9E1Q - chains A and I of the 11 polymer chains in the assembly; structure by electron microscopy, 3.10 A resolution.

Chain A:
Name: Histone H3.2
Source organism: Xenopus laevis
Reference sequence: P84233 (H32_XENLA); residues 0-135 here correspond to UniProt positions 1-136 (UniProt number = residue number + 1)
Chain sequence (136 residues; numbered 0 to 135; the number before each row is that of its first residue; numbering starts at 0):
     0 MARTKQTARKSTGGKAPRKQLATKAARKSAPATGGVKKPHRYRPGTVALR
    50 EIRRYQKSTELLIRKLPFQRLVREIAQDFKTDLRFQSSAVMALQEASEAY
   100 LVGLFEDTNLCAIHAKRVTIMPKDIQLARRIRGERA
Disordered / not traced: 0-36, 134-135
Curated features (UniProtKB/Swiss-Prot):
  - modified residue: Arg2 (Asymmetric dimethylarginine), Thr3 (Phosphothreonine), Lys4 (Allysine), Gln5 (5-glutamyl dopamine), Thr6 (Phosphothreonine), Arg8 (Citrulline), Lys9 (N6,N6,N6-trimethyllysine), Ser10 (ADP-ribosylserine), Thr11 (Phosphothreonine), Lys14 (N6-(2-hydroxyisobutyryl)lysine), Arg17 (Asymmetric dimethylarginine), Lys18 (N6-(2-hydroxyisobutyryl)lysine), Lys23 (N6-(2-hydroxyisobutyryl)lysine), Arg26 (Citrulline), Lys27 (N6,N6,N6-trimethyllysine), Ser28 (ADP-ribosylserine), Lys36 (N6,N6,N6-trimethyllysine), Lys37 (N6-methyllysine), Tyr41 (Phosphotyrosine), Lys56 (N6,N6,N6-trimethyllysine) and 8 more in UniProt
  - lipidation: Cys110 (S-palmitoyl cysteine)

Chain I:
Molecule: 152-nt DNA strand
Source organism: Homo sapiens
Sequence (152 nucleotides; row label = number of the first residue in the row; numbers below 1 keep their minus sign (DG-75 is residue -75)):
   -75 GCACAGGATGTATATATCTGACACGTGCCTGGAGACTAGGGAGTAATCCC
   -25 CTTGGCGGTTAAAACGCGGGGGACAGCGCGTACGTGCGTTTAAGCGGTGC
    25 TAGAGCTGTCTACGACCAATTGAGCGGCCTCGGCACCGGGATTCTCCAGG
    75 GC

How chain A and chain I interact:
Residue-residue contacts (24; chain A residue first):
  Arg40(A) with DG8(I), base contact; DT9(I), hydrogen bond to the base; DG10(I), sugar contact
  Tyr41(A) with DT-67(I), sugar contact; DG-66(I), sugar contact; DG10(I), hydrogen bond to the phosphate
  Arg42(A) with DT9(I), phosphate contact
  Pro43(A) with DG8(I), phosphate contact; DT9(I), phosphate contact
  Gly44(A) with DG8(I), phosphate contact; DT9(I), hydrogen bond to the phosphate
  Thr45(A) with DT9(I), phosphate contact
  Val46(A) with DT9(I), hydrogen bond to the phosphate; DG10(I), phosphate contact
  Ala47(A) with DT9(I), hydrogen bond to the phosphate
  Arg49(A) with DG-66(I), sugar contact; DT-65(I), salt bridge to the phosphate
  Arg63(A) with DA17(I), phosphate contact; DG18(I), salt bridge to the phosphate
  Lys64(A) with DG18(I), phosphate contact
  Leu65(A) with DA17(I), phosphate contact; DG18(I), hydrogen bond to the phosphate
  Arg69(A) with DA17(I), salt bridge to the phosphate
  Arg83(A) with DG27(I), sugar contact
Also at the interface, not in a pair above, chain A (18 interface residues in all): His39, Lys56, Pro66, Lys115
Also at the interface, not in a pair above, chain I (11 interface residues in all): DA-64, DA-1

Summary:
18 residues of chain A and 11 residues of chain I are in contact; the contacts include 6 hydrogen bonds and 3
salt bridges. Among the polar pairs are Arg40(A)-DT9(I), Tyr41(A)-DG10(I) and Gly44(A)-DT9(I).
Here chain A is Histone H3.2 (Xenopus laevis) and chain I is a 152-nt DNA strand (Homo sapiens). Entry 9E1Q
(Snf2h bound nucleosome complex - ClassB3) was determined by electron microscopy together with 9E1L, 9E1M,
9E1N, 9E1O, 9E1P, 9E1R and 4 further entries from the same study.
